4QTR - chains A and F of the 4 polymer chains in the assembly; structure by X-ray diffraction, 3.20 A resolution.

[Chain A]
Protein: dualENH
From: Drosophila melanogaster
Sequence (72 residues; each row starts with the number of its first residue; numbering starts at 0):
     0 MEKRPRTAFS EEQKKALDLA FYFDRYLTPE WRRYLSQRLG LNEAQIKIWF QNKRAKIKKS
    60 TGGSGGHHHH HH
Unresolved in the structure: 0-4, 60-71

[Chain F]
Molecule: 16-nt DNA strand
Sequence (16 nucleotides; row label = number of the first residue in the row):
     1 CGGAAATTAA ATTACA

[How chain A and chain F interact]
Pairs across the interface (5):
  Arg5(A) with DC15(F), phosphate contact; DA16(F), phosphate contact
  Tyr25(A) with DT8(F), phosphate contact; DA9(F), hydrogen bond to the phosphate
  Arg53(A) with DA9(F), phosphate contact
Other interface residues (no listed pair), chain A (5 interface residues in all): Ala7, Lys57
Other interface residues (no listed pair), chain F (5 interface residues in all): DA10

[Overview]
The chain A/chain F interface involves 5 residues from each chain, with 1 hydrogen bond. Its one
hydrogen-bonded contact is Tyr25(A)-DA9(F).
Here chain A is dualENH (Drosophila melanogaster) and chain F is a 16-nt DNA strand. Entry 4QTR (Computational
design of co-assembling protein-DNA nanowires) was determined by X-ray diffraction.
